PDB entry 4RYF | X-ray diffraction, 2.80 A resolution | chains H and I of the 14 polymer chains in the assembly

# Chain H (and I)
Name: ATP-dependent Clp protease proteolytic subunit
Organism: Listeria monocytogenes
Notes: EC 3.4.21.92; chain I of this document is another copy of the same molecule, construct and numbering; everything in this record applies to it too
Reference sequence: Q9RQI6 (CLPP_LISMO); numbering as in UniProt (aligned over 1-198)
Chain sequence (204 residues; row label = number of the first residue in the row):
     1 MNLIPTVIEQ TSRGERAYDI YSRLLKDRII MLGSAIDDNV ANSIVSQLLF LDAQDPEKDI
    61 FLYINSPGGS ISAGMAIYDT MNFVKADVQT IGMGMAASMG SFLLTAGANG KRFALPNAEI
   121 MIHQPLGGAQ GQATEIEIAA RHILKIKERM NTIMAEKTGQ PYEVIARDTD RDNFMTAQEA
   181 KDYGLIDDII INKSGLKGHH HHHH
Disordered / not traced: 1-2, 9-16, 194-204
Differences from the reference sequence: expression tag (199-204)
Curated features (UniProtKB/Swiss-Prot):
  - active site: Ser98 (Nucleophile), His123

# Interface between chain H and chain I
Pairs across the interface - 55 pairs, chain H then chain I:
  Ala17(H) - Ile8(I)
  Tyr18(H) - Ile8(I)
  Asp19(H) - Thr6(I)
  Tyr21(H) - Leu3(I)  hydrophobic
  Ser22(H) - Thr6(I)  hydrogen bond
  Asp38(H) - Gly33(I)
  Asp38(H) - Asn65(I)
  Asn42(H) - Tyr21(I)
  Asn42(H) - Met31(I)
  Asn42(H) - Gly33(I)
  Asn42(H) - Asn65(I)
  Ser43(H) - Leu3(I)
  Ser43(H) - Pro5(I)
  Ser43(H) - Tyr21(I)  hydrogen bond (backbone-side chain)
  Val45(H) - Met93(I)  hydrophobic
  Ser46(H) - Ile20(I)
  Ser46(H) - Tyr21(I)
  Ser46(H) - Leu24(I)
  Ser46(H) - Met31(I)
  Gln47(H) - Pro5(I)
  Gln47(H) - Ile20(I)
  Leu49(H) - Tyr63(I)
  Phe50(H) - Val7(I)  hydrophobic
  Phe50(H) - Ile20(I)  hydrophobic
  Phe50(H) - Arg23(I)
  Phe50(H) - Leu24(I)  hydrophobic
  Asp52(H) - Lys193(I)  salt bridge
  Ser72(H) - Gly94(I)
  Ser72(H) - Met95(I)
  Met75(H) - Asn117(I)
  Ala76(H) - Gly94(I)
  Tyr78(H) - Asn117(I)
  Asp79(H) - Leu115(I)
  Asp79(H) - Pro116(I)
  Asp79(H) - Asn117(I)  hydrogen bond (side chain-backbone)
  Asp79(H) - Ala118(I)
  Thr80(H) - Met93(I)
  Asn82(H) - Ile191(I)
  Asn82(H) - Asn192(I)  hydrogen bond (backbone-side chain)
  Phe83(H) - Leu115(I)  hydrophobic
  Phe83(H) - Ile190(I)  hydrophobic
  Phe83(H) - Ile191(I)
  Phe83(H) - Asn192(I)
  Phe83(H) - Lys193(I)  hydrogen bond (backbone-backbone)
  Gln132(H) - Arg171(I)
  Thr134(H) - Arg171(I)
  Glu135(H) - Arg171(I)  salt bridge
  Ile138(H) - Arg171(I)
  Ile138(H) - Asp172(I)
  His142(H) - Glu119(I)  salt bridge
  His142(H) - Phe174(I)
  Ile146(H) - Glu119(I)
  Arg149(H) - Asn117(I)
  Arg149(H) - Glu119(I)  salt bridge
  Ile153(H) - Asn117(I)
Also at the interface, not in a pair above, chain H (34 interface residues in all): Ile4, Leu25, Asn39, Ala53
Also at the interface, not in a pair above, chain I (30 interface residues in all): Leu32, Pro67

# Overview
Chain H and chain I form an interface of 34 and 30 residues respectively, with 5 hydrogen bonds and 4 salt
bridges. Among the polar pairs are Asp52(H)-Lys193(I), Glu135(H)-Arg171(I) and His142(H)-Glu119(I). From
UniProt: active-site residues Ser98(H) and His123(H) on chain H.
Both chains are ATP-dependent Clp protease proteolytic subunit (Listeria monocytogenes). Entry 4RYF (ClpP1/2
heterocomplex from Listeria monocytogenes) was determined by X-ray diffraction.
